4L62 - chains B and R of the 6 polymer chains in the assembly; structure by X-ray diffraction, 2.90 A resolution.

[Chain B]
Name: Transcriptional regulator
Source organism: Pseudomonas aeruginosa
UniProt: Q9I1S1 (Q9I1S1_PSEAE); residues 4-193 here = UniProt positions 4-193
Amino-acid sequence (190 residues; each row starts with the number of its first residue):
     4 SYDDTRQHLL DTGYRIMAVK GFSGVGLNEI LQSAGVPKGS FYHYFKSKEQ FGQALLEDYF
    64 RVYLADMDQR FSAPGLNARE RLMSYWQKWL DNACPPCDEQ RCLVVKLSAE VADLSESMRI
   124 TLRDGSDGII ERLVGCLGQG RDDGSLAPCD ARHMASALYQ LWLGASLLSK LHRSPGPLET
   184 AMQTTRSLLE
Disordered / not traced: 4-6

[Chain R]
Molecule: 25-nt DNA strand
Sequence (25 nucleotides; each row starts with the number of its first residue):
     1 TGAATTAGAC CAGTCGTCTA GAAAC

[How chain B and chain R interact]
Residue-residue contacts (13; chain B residue first):
  Val-28(B) / DC15(R)  phosphate contact
  Gly-29(B) / DT14(R)  phosphate contact
  Gly-29(B) / DC15(R)  phosphate contact
  Leu-30(B) / DC15(R)  hydrogen bond to the phosphate
  Lys-41(B) / DC15(R)  base contact
  Lys-41(B) / DG16(R)  hydrogen bond to the base
  Lys-41(B) / DT17(R)  base contact
  Tyr-45(B) / DC15(R)  sugar contact
  Tyr-45(B) / DG16(R)  hydrogen bond to the phosphate
  Tyr-45(B) / DT17(R)  base contact
  Ser-50(B) / DG16(R)  phosphate contact
  Lys-51(B) / DC15(R)  salt bridge to the phosphate
  Lys-51(B) / DG16(R)  hydrogen bond to the phosphate
Interface residues without a listed pair, chain B (8 interface residues in all): Asn-31

[Overview]
8 residues of chain B and 4 residues of chain R are in contact, with 4 hydrogen bonds and 1 salt bridge. Polar
contacts include Lys-41(B)/DG16(R), Leu-30(B)/DC15(R) and Tyr-45(B)/DG16(R).
Here chain B is Transcriptional regulator (Pseudomonas aeruginosa) and chain R is a 25-nt DNA strand. Entry
4L62 (Crystal Structure of Pseudomonas aeruginosa transcriptional regulator PA2196 bound to its operator DNA)
was determined by X-ray diffraction.
